PDB entry 8VFZ | electron microscopy, 4.10 A resolution (low resolution: residue-level contacts below are approximate; hydrogen-bond / salt-bridge calls are withheld) | chains I and E of the 12 polymer chains in the assembly

Chain I:
Molecule: 186-nt DNA strand
Sequence (186 nucleotides; numbered 1 to 186; the number before each row is that of its first residue):
     1 ATCCGAGATG GTACTTTGTG TCTCCTGCTC TGTCAGCAGG GCACTGTACT TGCTGATACC
    61 AGGGAATGTT TGTTCTTAAA TACCATCATT CCGGACGTGT TTGCCTTGGC CAGTTTTCCA
   121 TGTACATGCA GAAAGAAGTT TGGACTGATC AATACAGTCC TCTGCCTTTA AAGCAATAGG
   181 AAAGAT
Unresolved in the structure: 1-15

Chain E:
Name: Histone H3.1
From: Homo sapiens
UniProtKB: P68431 (H31_HUMAN); residues 0-135 here correspond to UniProt positions 1-136 (UniProt number = residue number + 1)
Sequence (136 residues; numbered 0 to 135; the number before each row is that of its first residue; numbering starts at 0):
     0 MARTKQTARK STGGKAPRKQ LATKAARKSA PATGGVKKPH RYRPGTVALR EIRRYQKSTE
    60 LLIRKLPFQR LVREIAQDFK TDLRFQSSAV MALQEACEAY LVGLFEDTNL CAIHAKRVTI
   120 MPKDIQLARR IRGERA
Unresolved in the structure: 0-36, 134-135
Curated features (UniProtKB/Swiss-Prot):
  - modified residue: Arg-2 (Asymmetric dimethylarginine), Thr-3 (Phosphothreonine), Lys-4 (Allysine), Gln-5 (5-glutamyl dopamine), Thr-6 (Phosphothreonine), Arg-8 (Citrulline), Lys-9 (N6,N6,N6-trimethyllysine), Ser-10 (ADP-ribosylserine), Thr-11 (Phosphothreonine), Lys-14 (N6-(2-hydroxyisobutyryl)lysine), Arg-17 (Asymmetric dimethylarginine), Lys-18 (N6-(2-hydroxyisobutyryl)lysine), Lys-23 (N6-(2-hydroxyisobutyryl)lysine), Arg-26 (Citrulline), Lys-27 (N6,N6,N6-trimethyllysine), Ser-28 (ADP-ribosylserine), Lys-36 (N6,N6,N6-trimethyllysine), Lys-37 (N6-methyllysine), Tyr-41 (Phosphotyrosine), Lys-56 (N6,N6,N6-trimethyllysine) and 8 more in UniProt
  - lipidation: Lys-18 (N6-decanoyllysine)

Interface between chain I and chain E:
Contacting residue pairs (27):
  DT90(I) / Arg-83(E)
  DT90(I) / Phe-84(E)
  DT90(I) / Gln-85(E)
  DT90(I) / Ser-86(E)
  DC91(I) / Arg-72(E)
  DC91(I) / Arg-83(E)
  DC91(I) / Phe-84(E)
  DT100(I) / Arg-63(E)
  DT101(I) / Arg-63(E)
  DG109(I) / Pro-43(E)
  DC110(I) / Val-117(E)
  DC110(I) / Thr-118(E)
  DC111(I) / Arg-116(E)
  DC111(I) / Val-117(E)
  DC111(I) / Thr-118(E)
  DC111(I) / Met-120(E)
  DA112(I) / Arg-116(E)
  DA112(I) / Met-120(E)
  DA112(I) / Lys-122(E)
  DA183(I) / Thr-45(E)
  DG184(I) / His-39(E)
  DG184(I) / Arg-40(E)
  DG184(I) / Arg-42(E)
  DG184(I) / Thr-45(E)
  DA185(I) / Lys-37(E)
  DA185(I) / Arg-42(E)
  DT186(I) / Lys-37(E)
Also at the interface, not in a pair above, chain E (19 interface residues in all): Tyr-41, Lys-115

Summary:
The interface between chain I and chain E involves 12 residues on one side and 19 on the other.
Chain I is a 186-nt DNA strand and chain E is Histone H3.1 (Homo sapiens); the structure, Cryo-EM structure of
FoxA1 in complex with ALBN1 nucleosome (class 2), was determined by electron microscopy together with 8VFX and
8VFY from the same study.
